Entry 6MAT (electron microscopy, 4.50 A resolution (low resolution: residue-level contacts below are approximate; hydrogen-bond / salt-bridge calls are withheld)); this record covers chains A and B of the 7 polymer chains in the assembly.

== Chain A (and B) ==
Name: Rix7 mutant
Source organism: Chaetomium thermophilum (strain DSM 1495 / CBS 144.50 / IMI 039719)
Notes: chain B of this document is another copy of the same molecule, construct and numbering; everything in this record applies to it too
UniProt: G0RZG1 (G0RZG1_CHATD); residue numbers follow UniProt; this construct covers 1-802
Sequence (813 residues; each row starts with the number of its first residue):
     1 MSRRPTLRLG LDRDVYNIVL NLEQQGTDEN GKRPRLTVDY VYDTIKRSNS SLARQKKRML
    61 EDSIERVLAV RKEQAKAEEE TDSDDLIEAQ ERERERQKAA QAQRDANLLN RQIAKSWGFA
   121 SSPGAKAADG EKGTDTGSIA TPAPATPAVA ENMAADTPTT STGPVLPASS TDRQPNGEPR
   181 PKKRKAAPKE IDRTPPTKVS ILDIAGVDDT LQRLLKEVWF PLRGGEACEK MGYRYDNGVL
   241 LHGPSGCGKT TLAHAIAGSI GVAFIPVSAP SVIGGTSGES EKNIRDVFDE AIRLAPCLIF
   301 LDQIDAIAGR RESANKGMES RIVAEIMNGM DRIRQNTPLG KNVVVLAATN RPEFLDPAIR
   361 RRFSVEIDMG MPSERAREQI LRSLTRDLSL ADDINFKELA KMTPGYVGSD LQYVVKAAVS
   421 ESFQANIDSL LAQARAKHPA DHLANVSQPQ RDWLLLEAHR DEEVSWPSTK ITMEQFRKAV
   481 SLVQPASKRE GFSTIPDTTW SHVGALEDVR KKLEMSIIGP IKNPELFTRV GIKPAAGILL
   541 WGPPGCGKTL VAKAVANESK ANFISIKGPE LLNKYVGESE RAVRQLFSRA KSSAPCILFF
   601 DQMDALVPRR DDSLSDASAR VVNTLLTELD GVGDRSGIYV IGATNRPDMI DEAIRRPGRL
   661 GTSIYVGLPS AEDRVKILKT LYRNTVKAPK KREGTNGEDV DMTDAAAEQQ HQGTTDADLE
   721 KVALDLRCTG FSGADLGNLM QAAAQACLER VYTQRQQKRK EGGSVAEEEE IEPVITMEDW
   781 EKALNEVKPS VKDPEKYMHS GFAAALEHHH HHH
Not modelled in the structure: 1-192, 687-711, 763-767, 801-813
Differences from the reference sequence: engineered mutation Gln303 (Glu in G0RZG1), Gln602 (Glu in G0RZG1); expression tag (803-813)
Residues lining bound ligands:
  - ATP (adenosine-5'-triphosphate), molecule 1: Asp203, Ile204, Pro244, Ser245, Gly246, Cys247, Gly248, Lys249, Thr250, Thr251, Asn350, Gly408, Gln412
  - ATP, molecule 2: His502, Val503, Gly504, Pro543, Pro544, Gly545, Cys546, Gly547, Lys548, Thr549, Leu550, Asn645

== Interface between chain A and chain B ==
Contacting residue pairs (93):
  Pro244(A) with Arg361(B)
  Ser245(A) with Ala358(B); Arg361(B); Arg362(B)
  Gly246(A) with Arg362(B)
  Pro270(A) with Glu281(B); Arg321(B)
  Ile273(A) with Arg321(B)
  Gly274(A) with Ser277(B)
  Gln303(A) with Ala324(B); Met327(B)
  Asp305(A) with Arg311(B)
  Ser313(A) with Asn315(B)
  Glu319(A) with Gly317(B)
  Arg351(A) with Arg311(B)
  Phe354(A) with Arg311(B)
  Asp387(A) with Tyr233(B)
  Val407(A) with Arg361(B)
  Gln412(A) with Arg334(B)
  Tyr413(A) with Arg334(B); Arg362(B); Ser364(B)
  Lys416(A) with Arg234(B); Tyr235(B); Asn237(B); Arg334(B)
  Glu421(A) with Lys216(B)
  Phe423(A) with Phe220(B); Met231(B)
  Gln424(A) with Lys216(B)
  Pro449(A) with Asp208(B); Leu211(B)
  Gln450(A) with Ile201(B); Leu202(B); Ile204(B)
  Trp453(A) with Leu215(B); Ser259(B); Ile260(B)
  Leu456(A) with Trp219(B)
  Glu457(A) with Ser259(B)
  Arg460(A) with Arg223(B)
  Trp466(A) with Trp219(B); Phe220(B)
  Lys488(A) with Arg360(B); Phe363(B); Glu366(B)
  Arg489(A) with Arg310(B); Pro352(B); Glu353(B); Leu355(B); Pro357(B); Arg360(B)
  Pro544(A) with Arg656(B)
  Gly545(A) with Arg656(B)
  Thr549(A) with Gly631(B)
  Lys553(A) with Gly631(B); Val632(B)
  Lys567(A) with Thr627(B); Val632(B)
  Pro569(A) with Glu580(B); Arg620(B); Thr624(B)
  Glu570(A) with Arg584(B)
  Leu572(A) with Glu580(B)
  Asn573(A) with Val576(B)
  Asp601(A) with Thr627(B)
  Gln602(A) with Asn623(B); Leu626(B); Thr627(B)
  Asp604(A) with Arg610(B); Asn623(B)
  Ala605(A) with Asn623(B)
  Arg609(A) with Ser615(B); Asp616(B); Ala619(B)
  Leu614(A) with Leu614(B); Asp616(B)
  Asn645(A) with Arg659(B)
  Arg646(A) with Arg610(B); Asp611(B)
  Ala734(A) with Pro657(B)
  Met740(A) with Ile532(B)
  Gln741(A) with Lys533(B)
  Ala744(A) with Ile532(B)
  Gln745(A) with Met515(B)
  Leu748(A) with Leu526(B); Val530(B)
  Tyr752(A) with Asn523(B); Leu526(B)
  Ser790(A) with Glu652(B); Arg656(B)
  Val791(A) with Glu652(B)
  Lys792(A) with Glu652(B)
Other interface residues (no listed pair), chain A (78 interface residues in all): Cys247, Ser268, Ala269, Leu388, Ser389, Val419, Ser420, Ile427, Leu430, Ser447, Glu463, Ala486, Lys574, Asp612, Ser618, Asn684, Thr685, Asp735, Asn738, Glu749, Ile771, Pro773
Other interface residues (no listed pair), chain B (82 interface residues in all): Glu217, Glu226, Ala227, Ile256, Glu312, Glu325, Asn328, Asp356, Ser516, Phe527, Arg529, Gly531, Gly577, Arg581, Ser613, Asp630, Ala653, Arg655

== Overview ==
78 residues of chain A face 82 of chain B across their interface. Ligands of chain A: ATP.
Both chains are Rix7 mutant (Chaetomium thermophilum (strain DSM 1495 / CBS 144.50 / IMI 039719)). Entry 6MAT
(Cryo-EM structure of the essential ribosome assembly AAA-ATPase Rix7) was determined by electron microscopy.
